Entry 6BQR (electron microscopy, 3.20 A resolution); this record covers chains A and C of the 4 polymer chains in the assembly.

# Chain A (and C)
Name: Transient receptor potential cation channel subfamily M member 4
Source organism: Homo sapiens
Notes: chain C of this document is another copy of the same molecule, construct and numbering; everything in this record applies to it too
Reference sequence: Q8TD43 (TRPM4_HUMAN); residues 75-1168 here = UniProt positions 75-1168
Sequence (1094 residues; each row starts with the number of its first residue):
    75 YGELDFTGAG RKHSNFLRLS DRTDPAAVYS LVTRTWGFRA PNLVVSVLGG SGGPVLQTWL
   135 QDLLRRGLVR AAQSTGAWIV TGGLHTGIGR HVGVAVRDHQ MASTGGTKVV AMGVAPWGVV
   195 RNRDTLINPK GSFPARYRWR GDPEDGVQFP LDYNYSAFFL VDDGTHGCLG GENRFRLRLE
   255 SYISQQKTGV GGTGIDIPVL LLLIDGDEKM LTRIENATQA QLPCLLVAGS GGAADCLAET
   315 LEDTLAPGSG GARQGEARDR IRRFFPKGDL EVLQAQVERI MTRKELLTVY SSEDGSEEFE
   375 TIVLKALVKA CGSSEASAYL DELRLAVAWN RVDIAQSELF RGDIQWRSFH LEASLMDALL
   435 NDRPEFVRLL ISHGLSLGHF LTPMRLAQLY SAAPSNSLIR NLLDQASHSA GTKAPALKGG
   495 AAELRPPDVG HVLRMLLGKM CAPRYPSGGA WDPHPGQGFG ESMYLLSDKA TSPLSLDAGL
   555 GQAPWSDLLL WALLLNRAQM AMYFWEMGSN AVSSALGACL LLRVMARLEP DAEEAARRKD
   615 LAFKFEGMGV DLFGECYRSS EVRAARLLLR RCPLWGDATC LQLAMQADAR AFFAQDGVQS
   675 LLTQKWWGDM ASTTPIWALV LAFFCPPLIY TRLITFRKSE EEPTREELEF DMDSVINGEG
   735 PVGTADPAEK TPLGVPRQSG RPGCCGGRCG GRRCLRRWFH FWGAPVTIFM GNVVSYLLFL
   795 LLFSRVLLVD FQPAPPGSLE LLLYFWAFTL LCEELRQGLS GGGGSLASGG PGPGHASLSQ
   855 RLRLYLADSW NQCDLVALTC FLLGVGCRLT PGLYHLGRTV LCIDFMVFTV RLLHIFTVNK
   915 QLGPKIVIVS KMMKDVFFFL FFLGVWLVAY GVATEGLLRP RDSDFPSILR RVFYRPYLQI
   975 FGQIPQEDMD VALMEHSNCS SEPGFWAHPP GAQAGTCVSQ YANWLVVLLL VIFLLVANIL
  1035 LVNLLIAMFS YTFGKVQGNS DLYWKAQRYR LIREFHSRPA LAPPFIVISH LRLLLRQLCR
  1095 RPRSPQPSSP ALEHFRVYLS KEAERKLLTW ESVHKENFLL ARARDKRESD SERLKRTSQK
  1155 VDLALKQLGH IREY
Not modelled in the structure: 86, 387-388, 484-502, 513-557, 712-765, 836-850, 1098-1107
Curated features (UniProtKB/Swiss-Prot):
  - region: R1136 to R1141 (Mediates modulation by decavanadate and PIP2-binding)
  - motif: F975 to Q977 (Selectivity filter)
  - binding site (ATP): R171, R214, L225, R421, G448
  - binding site (Ca(2+)): D270, A392, D395, E396, E828, Q831, N865, D868
  - modified residue (Phosphoserine): S1145, S1152
  - glycosylation: N992 (N-linked (GlcNAc...) asparagine)
Disulfide bonds: C993-C1011
Reported in the primary citation:
  - contacts within the chain: E828-R905, D868-R905, W864-H908 (pi stacking)
  - post-translational modification sites: N992
  - post-translational modification sites: S839 (citing earlier work)

# Chain A / chain C interface
Residue-residue contacts (113):
  F414(A) with M175(C), hydrophobic
  I418(A) with Q135(C); R164(C), hydrogen bond (backbone-side chain)
  S446(A) with M175(C)
  H447(A) with M175(C), hydrogen bond
  R632(A) with E607(C)
  S633(A) with E607(C)
  E635(A) with A606(C)
  S798(A) with V946(C)
  L802(A) with V946(C); E949(C); G950(C); I962(C), hydrophobic
  H889(A) with R953(C); P997(C); Y1015(C)
  L890(A) with Y1015(C), hydrogen bond (backbone-side chain)
  R892(A) with G950(C), hydrogen bond (side chain-backbone); R953(C)
  T893(A) with L951(C); Y1015(C); A1016(C); L1019(C)
  C896(A) with A947(C); G950(C); L951(C)
  I897(A) with L1019(C), hydrophobic
  F899(A) with V942(C); V946(C), hydrophobic
  M900(A) with W940(C), hydrophobic; A943(C); A947(C), hydrophobic; L1023(C), hydrophobic
  T903(A) with V939(C); A943(C)
  V904(A) with W940(C), hydrophobic
  L907(A) with F935(C), hydrophobic; F936(C), hydrophobic
  F910(A) with F935(C), hydrophobic
  Q915(A) with K928(C), hydrogen bond
  L916(A) with F932(C), hydrophobic; F935(C), hydrophobic
  K919(A) with K928(C); D929(C), salt bridge; F932(C); M1042(C)
  I920(A) with F932(C)
  V923(A) with F932(C), hydrophobic; F936(C), hydrophobic; L1038(C), hydrophobic
  M926(A) with L1038(C), hydrophobic
  V930(A) with L1034(C), hydrophobic
  F933(A) with I1033(C), hydrophobic
  L934(A) with L1029(C), hydrophobic
  R964(A) with D984(C), salt bridge; L987(C)
  Y968(A) with Q980(C); V1021(C), hydrophobic; L1024(C); V1025(C), hydrophobic
  Y971(A) with V1025(C), hydrogen bond (side chain-backbone); L1028(C); L1029(C), hydrogen bond (side chain-backbone)
  L972(A) with I978(C), hydrophobic; L1028(C), hydrophobic
  F975(A) with G976(C); I978(C); L1028(C); N1032(C); I1033(C), hydrophobic
  Q977(A) with G976(C), hydrogen bond (side chain-backbone); I978(C); Q980(C), hydrogen bond
  A1006(A) with A986(C); L987(C), hydrophobic
  Q1007(A) with A986(C)
  L1039(A) with I1033(C), hydrophobic
  I1040(A) with N1037(C); I1040(C), hydrophobic
  F1043(A) with I1033(C); L1034(C); N1037(C); L1038(C); A1041(C)
  S1044(A) with A1041(C)
  F1047(A) with A1041(C); M1042(C), hydrophobic; Y1045(C), hydrophobic
  Q1051(A) with Y1045(C)
  L1134(A) with G179(C)
  R1141(A) with T178(C); G179(C)
  E1142(A) with K1149(C)
  D1144(A) with S1145(C), hydrogen bond; L1148(C)
  R1147(A) with S1145(C); L1148(C); K1149(C); S1152(C)
  L1148(A) with L1148(C), hydrophobic
  T1151(A) with S1152(C), hydrogen bond; V1155(C)
  K1154(A) with V1155(C); L1159(C)
  V1155(A) with V1155(C), hydrophobic
  L1157(A) with L1159(C), hydrophobic
  A1158(A) with L1162(C)
  Q1161(A) with L1162(C); R1166(C)
  L1162(A) with L1162(C), hydrophobic
  H1164(A) with R1166(C)
  I1165(A) with I1165(C), hydrophobic
  Y1168(A) with Y1168(C)
Interface residues without a listed pair, chain A (67 interface residues in all): D417, Q419, L801, V803, L906, I922, V1036
Interface residues without a listed pair, chain C (68 interface residues in all): V129, R139, R171, D172, G180, F931, V966, S1044, D1144, D1156

# In short
67 residues of chain A face 68 of chain C across their interface; the contacts include 11 hydrogen bonds and 2
salt bridges. Among the polar pairs are K919(A)-D929(C), R964(A)-D984(C) and I418(A)-R164(C). From the paper:
modification sites N992(A) and S839(A); contacts within the chain involving R905(A), E828(A) and D868(A) among
others.
Both chains are Transient receptor potential cation channel subfamily M member 4 (Homo sapiens). Entry 6BQR
(Human TRPM4 ion channel in lipid nanodiscs in a calcium-free state) was determined by electron microscopy,
deposited together with 6BQV.
